Entry 8Q05 (electron microscopy, 2.77 A resolution); this record covers chains Z and A of the 17 polymer chains in the assembly.

# Chain Z
Molecule: CsLinker (alpha3-alpha4)
Organism: Chlorella sorokiniana
Amino-acid sequence (138 residues; each row starts with the number of its first residue):
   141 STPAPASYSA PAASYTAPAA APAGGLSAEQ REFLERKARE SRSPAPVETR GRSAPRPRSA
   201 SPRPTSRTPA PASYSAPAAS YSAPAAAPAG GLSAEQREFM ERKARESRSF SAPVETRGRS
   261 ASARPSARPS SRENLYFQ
Not modelled in the structure: 141-163, 180-278

# Chain A
Molecule: Ribulose bisphosphate carboxylase large chain
Organism: Chlorella sorokiniana
Notes: EC 4.1.1.39
UniProt: W8SUA8 (W8SUA8_CHLSO); residues 1-475 here = UniProt positions 1-475
Amino-acid sequence (475 residues; row label = number of the first residue in the row):
     1 MAPQTETRAG AGFKAGVKDY RLTYYTPDYQ PKDTDILAAF RMTPQPGVPP EEAGAAVAAE
    61 SSTGTWTTVW TDGLTSLDRY KGRCYDIEPV PGEENQYIAY IAYPLDLFEE GSVTNLFTSI
   121 VGNVFGFKAL RALRLEDLRI PPAYVKTFQG PPHGIQVERD KLNKYGRGLL GCTIKPKLGL
   181 SAKNYGRAVY ECLRGGLDFT KDDENVNSQP FMRWRDRFLF VAEAIYKSQA ETGEIKGHYL
   241 NATAATAEEM LKRAECAKDL GVPIIMHDYL TGGFTANTSL AHYCRDNGLL LHIHRAMHAV
   301 IDRQRNHGIH FRVLAKALRL SGGDHLHSGT VVGKLEGERE VTLGFVDLMR DDYIEKDRSR
   361 GIYFTQDWVS LPGTMPVASG GIHVWHMPAL VEIFGDDACL QFGGGTLGHP WGNAPGAAAN
   421 RVALEACTQA RNEGRDLARE GGDVIRAACK WSPELAAACE VWKEIKFEFE TIDTL
Not modelled in the structure: 1-21, 60-78, 461-475

# How chain Z and chain A interact
Residue-residue contacts (21; chain Z residue first):
  Gly164(Z) with Pro91(A)
  Gly165(Z) with Pro91(A); Gly92(A), hydrogen bond (backbone-backbone)
  Leu166(Z) with Pro89(A), hydrophobic; Pro91(A), hydrophobic
  Glu169(Z) with Tyr97(A)
  Gln170(Z) with Pro89(A); Val90(A); Glu93(A), hydrogen bond (side chain-backbone); Asn95(A); Gln96(A), hydrogen bond (side chain-backbone); Tyr97(A), hydrogen bond (backbone-side chain)
  Phe173(Z) with Glu51(A); Ile87(A); Pro89(A); Tyr97(A), hydrophobic
  Leu174(Z) with Pro89(A)
  Arg176(Z) with Pro50(A); Glu51(A), salt bridge
  Lys177(Z) with Asp86(A), salt bridge; Ile87(A), hydrogen bond (side chain-backbone)
Interface residues without a listed pair, chain Z (10 interface residues in all): Ser167
Interface residues without a listed pair, chain A (16 interface residues in all): Tyr25, Pro49, Glu88, Glu94
From the paper, about this interface:
  - specific contacts: Phe173(Z)-Tyr97(A) (hydrophobic contact), Phe173(Z)-Ile87(A) (hydrophobic contact), Arg176(Z)-Glu51(A) (salt bridge), Lys177(Z)-Asp86(A) (salt bridge)
  - interface residues, chain Z: Leu174(Z)

# Summary
10 residues of chain Z face 16 of chain A across their interface; the contacts include 5 hydrogen bonds and 2
salt bridges. Polar pairs include Arg176(Z)-Glu51(A), Lys177(Z)-Asp86(A) and Gln170(Z)-Glu93(A). The authors
report hydrophobic contacts between Phe173(Z) and Tyr97(A) and Phe173(Z) and Ile87(A); salt bridges between
Arg176(Z) and Glu51(A) and Lys177(Z) and Asp86(A). The paper reports the interface residue Leu174(Z).
Here chain Z is CsLinker (alpha3-alpha4) and chain A is Ribulose bisphosphate carboxylase large chain, both
from Chlorella sorokiniana. Entry 8Q05 (Chlorella sorokiniana Rubisco with CsLinker (alpha3-alpha4) bound: D4
symmetry expanded) was determined by electron microscopy (same publication as 8Q04).
